PDB entry 7NK7 | electron microscopy, 2.11 A resolution | chains C and F of the 7 polymer chains in the assembly

== Chain C ==
Protein: ATP synthase subunit alpha
From: Mycolicibacterium smegmatis (strain ATCC 700084 / mc(2)155)
Notes: EC 7.1.2.2
UniProt: A0R202 (ATPA_MYCS2); residue numbers follow UniProt; this construct covers 1-548
Chain sequence (548 residues; row label = number of the first residue in the row):
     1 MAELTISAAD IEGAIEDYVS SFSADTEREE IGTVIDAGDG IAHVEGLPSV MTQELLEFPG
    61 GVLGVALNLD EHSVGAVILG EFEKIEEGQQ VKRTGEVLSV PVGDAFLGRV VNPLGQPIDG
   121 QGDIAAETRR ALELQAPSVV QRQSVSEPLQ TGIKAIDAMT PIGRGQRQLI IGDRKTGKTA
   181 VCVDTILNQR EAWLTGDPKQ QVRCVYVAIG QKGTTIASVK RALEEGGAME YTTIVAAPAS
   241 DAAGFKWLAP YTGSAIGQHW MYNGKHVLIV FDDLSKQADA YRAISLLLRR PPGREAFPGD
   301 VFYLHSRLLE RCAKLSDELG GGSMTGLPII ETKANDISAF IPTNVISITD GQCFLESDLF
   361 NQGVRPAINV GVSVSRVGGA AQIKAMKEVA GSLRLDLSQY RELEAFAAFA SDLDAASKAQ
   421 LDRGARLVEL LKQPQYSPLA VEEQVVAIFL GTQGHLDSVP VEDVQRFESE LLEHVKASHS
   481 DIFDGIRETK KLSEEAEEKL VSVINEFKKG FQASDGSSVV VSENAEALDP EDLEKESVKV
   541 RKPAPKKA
Unresolved in the structure: 1-28, 515-548
Metal / ion sites: Mg2+: T179 (together with ATP)
Ligand contacts:
  - ADP (adenosine-5'-diphosphate): V374, S375, R376
  - ATP (adenosine-5'-triphosphate): D173, R174, K175, T176, G177, K178, T179, A180, E331, F360, R365, P366, Q433, P434, Q435

== Chain F ==
Protein: ATP synthase subunit beta
From: Mycolicibacterium smegmatis (strain ATCC 700084 / mc(2)155)
Notes: EC 7.1.2.2
UniProt: A0R200 (ATPB_MYCS2); residue numbers follow UniProt; this construct covers 1-475
Chain sequence (475 residues; row label = number of the first residue in the row):
     1 MTATAEKTAG RVVRITGPVV DVEFPRGSVP ELFNALHAEI TFGALAKTLT LEVAQHLGDS
    61 LVRCISMQPT DGLVRGVEVT DTGASISVPV GDGVKGHVFN ALGDCLDDPG YGKDFEHWSI
   121 HRKPPAFSDL EPRTEMLETG LKVVDLLTPY VRGGKIALFG GAGVGKTVLI QEMINRIARN
   181 FGGTSVFAGV GERTREGNDL WVELADANVL KDTALVFGQM DEPPGTRMRV ALSALTMAEF
   241 FRDEQGQDVL LFIDNIFRFT QAGSEVSTLL GRMPSAVGYQ PTLADEMGEL QERITSTRGR
   301 SITSMQAVYV PADDYTDPAP ATTFAHLDAT TELSRAVFSK GIFPAVDPLA SSSTILDPAI
   361 VGDEHYRVAQ EVIRILQRYK DLQDIIAILG IDELSEEDKQ LVNRARRIER FLSQNMMAAE
   421 QFTGQPGSTV PLKETIEAFD KLTKGEFDHL PEQAFFLIGG LDDLAKKAES LGAKL
Unresolved in the structure: 1-7
Metal / ion sites: Mg2+: T167 (together with ATP)
Ligand contacts: ATP (adenosine-5'-triphosphate): G161, A162, G163, V164, G165, K166, T167, V168, E192, R193, E196, Y309, F338, F343, M416, A419, F422, T423

== Interface between chain C and chain F ==
Residue-residue contacts (84; chain C residue first):
  I35(C) with G58(F), hydrogen bond (backbone-backbone)
  D36(C) with H56(F); L57(F); G58(F)
  A37(C) with Q55(F); H56(F), hydrogen bond (backbone-backbone)
  D39(C) with Q55(F), hydrogen bond; R272(F), salt bridge
  E81(C) with K123(F)
  F82(C) with L32(F)
  E83(C) with L32(F); F33(F); K123(F), salt bridge
  I85(C) with L32(F)
  E86(C) with V29(F); E31(F); H56(F)
  E87(C) with V29(F); H56(F), hydrogen bond (backbone-side chain); D59(F), hydrogen bond (side chain-backbone); S60(F), hydrogen bond (side chain-backbone)
  I118(C) with F127(F); S128(F)
  D119(C) with S128(F)
  R174(C) with F324(F); E332(F), salt bridge
  K175(C) with S352(F)
  K212(C) with E292(F); A325(F); H326(F); L327(F); D328(F), salt bridge
  G213(C) with F127(F); L130(F); E292(F), hydrogen bond (backbone-side chain)
  T214(C) with L130(F); E131(F); P132(F); T295(F)
  I216(C) with F127(F), hydrophobic
  A217(C) with P132(F)
  S218(C) with P132(F)
  R221(C) with E131(F), salt bridge; P132(F)
  P238(C) with E292(F)
  A239(C) with G288(F); H326(F)
  S240(C) with P124(F); E292(F), hydrogen bond
  A243(C) with D285(F)
  K246(C) with D285(F), salt bridge
  R282(C) with S275(F), hydrogen bond; A276(F)
  A283(C) with P281(F)
  L286(C) with M273(F), hydrophobic; P274(F); S275(F); P281(F), hydrophobic
  L287(C) with R272(F); T282(F)
  R289(C) with G271(F), hydrogen bond (side chain-backbone); R272(F); M273(F)
  R290(C) with M273(F)
  P292(C) with M273(F)
  E295(C) with A276(F)
  A296(C) with S275(F); A276(F)
  K333(C) with T316(F), hydrogen bond (side chain-backbone); A321(F)
  A334(C) with T316(F)
  D358(C) with Q377(F), hydrogen bond; D381(F)
  N361(C) with L349(F); I373(F); R374(F); Q377(F), hydrogen bond
  Q362(C) with R374(F); Q377(F); D381(F), hydrogen bond
  R365(C) with Y366(F), hydrogen bond; Q370(F), hydrogen bond
  F409(C) with I385(F), hydrophobic; E393(F)
Interface residues without a listed pair, chain C (47 interface residues in all): V110, G120, Q211, D241, K276
Interface residues without a listed pair, chain F (55 interface residues in all): P30, L61, K155, A284, E289, P318, A350, K380

== Overview ==
47 residues of chain C and 55 residues of chain F are in contact, with 16 hydrogen bonds and 6 salt bridges.
Polar contacts include D39(C)-R272(F), E83(C)-K123(F) and R174(C)-E332(F). Ligands of chain C: ATP and ADP.
Bound to chain F: ATP.
Chain C is ATP synthase subunit alpha and chain F is ATP synthase subunit beta, both from Mycolicibacterium
smegmatis (strain ATCC 700084 / mc(2)155); the structure, Mycobacterium smegmatis ATP synthase F1 state 1, was
determined by electron microscopy together with 7NJK, 7NJL, 7NJM, 7NJN, 7NJO, 7NJP and 20 further entries from
the same study.
